Entry 8UR8 (electron microscopy, 2.97 A resolution); this record covers chains A and C of the 4 polymer chains in the assembly.

[Chain A (and C)]
Molecule: Oleate hydratase
Organism: Staphylococcus aureus
Notes: chain C of this document is another copy of the same molecule, construct and numbering; everything in this record applies to it too
UniProtKB: A0A0D6GJV1 (A0A0D6GJV1_STAAU); residues 1-591 here = UniProt positions 1-591
Chain sequence (611 residues; row label = number of the first residue in the row; numbers below 1 keep their minus sign (Met-19 is residue -19)):
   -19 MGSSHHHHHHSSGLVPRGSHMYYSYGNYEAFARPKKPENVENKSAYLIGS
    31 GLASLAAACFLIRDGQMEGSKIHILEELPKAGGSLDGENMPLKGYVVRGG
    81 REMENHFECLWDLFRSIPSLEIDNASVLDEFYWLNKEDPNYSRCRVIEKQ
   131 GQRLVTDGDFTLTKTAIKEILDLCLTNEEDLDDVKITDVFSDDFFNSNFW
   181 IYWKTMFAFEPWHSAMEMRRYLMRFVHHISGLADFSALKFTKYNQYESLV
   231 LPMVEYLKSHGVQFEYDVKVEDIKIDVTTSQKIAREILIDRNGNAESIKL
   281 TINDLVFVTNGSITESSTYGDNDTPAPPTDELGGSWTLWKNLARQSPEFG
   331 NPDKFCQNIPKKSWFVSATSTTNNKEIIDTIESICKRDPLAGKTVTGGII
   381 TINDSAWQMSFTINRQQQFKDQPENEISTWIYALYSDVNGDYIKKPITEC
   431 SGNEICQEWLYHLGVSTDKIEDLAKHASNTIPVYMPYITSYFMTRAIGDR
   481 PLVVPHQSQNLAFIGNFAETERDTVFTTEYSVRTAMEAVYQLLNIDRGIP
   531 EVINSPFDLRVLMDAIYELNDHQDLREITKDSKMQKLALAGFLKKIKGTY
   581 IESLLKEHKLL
Unresolved in the structure: -19 to -2, 61-74
Sequence notes: initiating methionine (-19); expression tag (-18 to 0)
From the paper describing this entry:
  - self-association interface (contacts with another copy of this molecule); pairs are residue here / residue on that copy: Arg324-Glu362 (salt bridge), Arg324-Asp368 (salt bridge)

[Chain A / chain C interface]
Residue-residue contacts - 19 pairs, chain A then chain C:
  Lys254(A) with Lys373(C)
  Ile255(A) with Lys373(C)
  Val257(A) with Glu117(C); Pro119(C)
  Thr258(A) with Lys116(C); Glu117(C)
  Thr259(A) with Asn115(C); Lys116(C), hydrogen bond (backbone-backbone); Pro119(C)
  Ala323(A) with Arg123(C), hydrogen bond (backbone-side chain)
  Arg324(A) with Arg123(C), hydrogen bond (backbone-side chain); Glu362(C), salt bridge; Lys366(C); Arg367(C); Asp368(C), salt bridge
  Ser326(A) with Tyr121(C); Arg123(C)
  Pro327(A) with Tyr121(C); Arg123(C)
Also at the interface, not in a pair above, chain A (12 interface residues in all): Asp256, Gln325, Asn331

[In short]
The interface between chain A and chain C involves 12 residues on one side and 11 on the other, with 3
hydrogen bonds and 2 salt bridges. Among the polar pairs are Arg324(A)-Glu362(C), Arg324(A)-Asp368(C) and
Ala323(A)-Arg123(C). From the paper: a self-association interface involving Arg324(A), Glu362(A) and
Asp368(A).
Chain A and chain C are both Oleate hydratase (Staphylococcus aureus); the structure, Cryo-EM reconstruction
of Staphylococcus aureus oleate hydratase (OhyA) dimer of dimers, was determined by electron microscopy,
deposited together with 9AXE.
